4HQF - chain A; structure by X-ray diffraction, 2.20 A resolution.

== Chain A ==
Protein: Thrombospondin-related anonymous protein, TRAP
Source organism: Plasmodium falciparum
Notes: fragment: adhesive domains
UniProt: Q76NM2 (Q76NM2_PLAF7); residue numbers follow UniProt; this construct covers 26-299
Chain sequence (281 residues; row label = number of the first residue in the row):
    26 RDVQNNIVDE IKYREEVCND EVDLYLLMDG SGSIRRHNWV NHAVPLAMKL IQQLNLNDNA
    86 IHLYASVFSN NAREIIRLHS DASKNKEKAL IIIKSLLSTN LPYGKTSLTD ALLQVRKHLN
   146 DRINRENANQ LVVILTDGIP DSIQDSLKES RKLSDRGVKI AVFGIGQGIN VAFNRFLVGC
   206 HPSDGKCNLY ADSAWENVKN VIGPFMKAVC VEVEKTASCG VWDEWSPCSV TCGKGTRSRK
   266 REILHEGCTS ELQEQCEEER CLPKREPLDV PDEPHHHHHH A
Unresolved in the structure: 26-40, 241-306
Differences from the reference sequence: engineered mutation G55 (Cys in Q76NM2), S132 (Asn in Q76NM2); expression tag (300-306)
Disulfides: C43-C235, C205-C212

== In short ==
Chain A is Thrombospondin-related anonymous protein, TRAP (Plasmodium falciparum); the structure, Crystal
structure of Plasmodium falciparum TRAP, I4 form, was determined by X-ray diffraction together with 4HQK,
4HQL, 4HQN and 4HQO from the same study.
